Entry 4OIP (X-ray diffraction, 3.40 A resolution); this record covers chains F and H of the 9 polymer chains in the assembly.

# Chain F
Molecule: DNA directed RNA polymerase sigma factor A
Source organism: Thermus thermophilus
UniProt: Q5SKW1 (Q5SKW1_THET8); residue numbers follow UniProt; this construct covers 1-423
Chain sequence (443 residues; each row starts with the number of its first residue; numbers below 1 keep their minus sign (Met-19 is residue -19)):
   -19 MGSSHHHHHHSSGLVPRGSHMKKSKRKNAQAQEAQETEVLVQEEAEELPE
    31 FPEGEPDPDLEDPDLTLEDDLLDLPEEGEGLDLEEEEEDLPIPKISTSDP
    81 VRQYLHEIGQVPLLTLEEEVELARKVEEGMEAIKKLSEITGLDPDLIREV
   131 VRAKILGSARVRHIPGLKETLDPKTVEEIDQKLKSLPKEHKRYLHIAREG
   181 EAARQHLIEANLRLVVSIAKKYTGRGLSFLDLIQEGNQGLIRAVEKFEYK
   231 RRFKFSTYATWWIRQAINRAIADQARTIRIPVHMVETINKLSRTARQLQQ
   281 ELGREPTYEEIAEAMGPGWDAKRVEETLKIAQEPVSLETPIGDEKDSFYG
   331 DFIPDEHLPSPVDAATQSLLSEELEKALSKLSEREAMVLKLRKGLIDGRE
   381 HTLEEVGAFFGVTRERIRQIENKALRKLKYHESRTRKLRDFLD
Unresolved in the structure: -19 to 77
Construct notes: expression tag (-19 to 0)
Bound ions: Mg2+: Ala292, Gly296, Trp299

# Chain H
Molecule: 27-nt DNA strand
Sequence (27 nucleotides; each row starts with the number of its first residue):
     1 TATAATGGGAGCTGTCACGGATGCAGG
Unresolved in the structure: 25-27

# How chain F and chain H interact
Residue-residue contacts - 40 pairs, chain F then chain H:
  Asp79(F) with DG8(H), hydrogen bond to the base
  Val81(F) with DG8(H), base contact
  Arg82(F) with DG8(H), hydrogen bond to the base; DG9(H), hydrogen bond to the base
  Leu85(F) with DG7(H), base contact; DG8(H), base contact
  Ile88(F) with DG7(H), sugar contact
  Gly89(F) with DG7(H), base contact
  Leu93(F) with DT6(H), base contact
  Ala190(F) with DT6(H), base contact
  Asn191(F) with DT6(H), hydrogen bond to the base
  Arg193(F) with DT6(H), phosphate contact; DG7(H), hydrogen bond to the base
  Leu194(F) with DA5(H), sugar contact; DT6(H), hydrogen bond to the base
  Val196(F) with DG8(H), sugar contact
  Ser197(F) with DT6(H), sugar contact
  Lys200(F) with DG8(H), salt bridge to the phosphate; DG9(H), phosphate contact
  Phe209(F) with DG8(H), sugar contact
  Lys226(F) with DA2(H), base contact
  Phe227(F) with DA2(H), base contact
  Glu228(F) with DA2(H), hydrogen bond to the base
  Arg231(F) with DT1(H), base contact; DA2(H), base contact
  Phe233(F) with DA2(H), sugar contact; DT3(H), sugar contact; DA4(H), phosphate contact
  Lys234(F) with DA4(H), hydrogen bond to the phosphate; DA5(H), salt bridge to the phosphate
  Ser236(F) with DA4(H), sugar contact; DA5(H), hydrogen bond to the phosphate; DT6(H), base contact
  Thr237(F) with DA2(H), phosphate contact; DA4(H), hydrogen bond to the phosphate; DA5(H), base contact
  Tyr238(F) with DT1(H), base contact; DA2(H), stacking on the base
  Thr240(F) with DA5(H), hydrogen bond to the base
  Trp241(F) with DT1(H), sugar contact
Also at the interface, not in a pair above, chain F (31 interface residues in all): His86, Glu99, Leu192, Arg232, Arg244

# Overview
31 residues of chain F face 9 of chain H across their interface; the contacts include 11 hydrogen bonds, 2
salt bridges and 1 aromatic stacking contact. Among the polar pairs are Asp79(F)-DG8(H), Arg82(F)-DG8(H) and
Arg82(F)-DG9(H).
Here chain F is DNA directed RNA polymerase sigma factor A (Thermus thermophilus) and chain H is a 27-nt DNA
strand. Entry 4OIP (Crystal structure of Thermus thermophilus transcription initiation complex soaked with
GE23077, ATP, and CMPcPP) was determined by X-ray diffraction together with 4MQ9, 4OIN, 4OIO, 4OIQ and 4OIR
from the same study.
